Entry 5T08 (X-ray diffraction, 2.19 A resolution); this record covers chains C and F of the 6 polymer chains in the assembly.

[Chain C]
Protein: Hemagglutinin
Organism: H6N1 subtype
Reference sequence: A0A0J9X268 (A0A0J9X268_9INFA); residues -1 to 331 here correspond to UniProt positions 1-333 (UniProt number = residue number + 2)
Sequence (333 residues; numbered -1 to 331; the number before each row is that of its first residue; numbers below 1 keep their minus sign (Ala-1 is residue -1)):
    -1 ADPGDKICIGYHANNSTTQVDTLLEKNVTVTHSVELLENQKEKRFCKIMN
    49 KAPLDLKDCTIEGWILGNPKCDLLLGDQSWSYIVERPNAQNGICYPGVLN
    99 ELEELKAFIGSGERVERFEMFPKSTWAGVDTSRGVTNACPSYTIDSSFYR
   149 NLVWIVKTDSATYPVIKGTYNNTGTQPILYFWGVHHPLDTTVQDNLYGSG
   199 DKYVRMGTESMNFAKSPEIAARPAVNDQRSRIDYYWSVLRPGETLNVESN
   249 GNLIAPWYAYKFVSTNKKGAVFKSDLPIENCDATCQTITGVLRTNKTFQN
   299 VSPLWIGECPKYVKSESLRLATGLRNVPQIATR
Disordered / not traced: -1 to 1, 263-265, 330-331
Construct notes: engineered mutation Asp225 (Gly227 in A0A0J9X268)
Cystine bridges: Cys44-Cys279, Cys57-Cys69, Cys92-Cys137, Cys283-Cys307
From the paper describing this entry:
  - mutagenesis - A222K/G225D, G225D: increased binding to human-type receptors
  - mutagenesis - G225D: abolished binding to avian-type receptors
  - mutagenesis - G225D: increased binding to human trachea epithelium
  - mutagenesis - G225D: abolished binding to chicken trachea
  - mutagenesis - G225D: decreased stability
  - mutagenesis - L186P, L186S, Q226L: decreased binding to avian-type receptors

[Chain F]
Protein: Hemagglutinin HA2 chain
Organism: H6N1 subtype
Reference sequence: A0A0J9X267 (A0A0J9X267_9INFA); numbering as in UniProt (aligned over 1-180)
Sequence (180 residues; numbered 1 to 180; the number before each row is that of its first residue):
     1 GIFGAIAGFIEGGWTGMIDGWYGYHHENSQGSGYAADRESTQKAIDGITN
    51 KVNSIINKMNTQFEAVDHEFSNLERRIGNLNKRMEDGFLDVWTYNAELLV
   101 LLENERTLDLHDANVKNLYEKVKSQLRDNANDLGNGCFEFWHKCDNECME
   151 SVKNGTYDYPKYQKESKLNRQGIEGRLVPR
Disordered / not traced: 173-180
Cystine bridges: Cys144-Cys148

[Interface between chain C and chain F]
Residue-residue contacts (13):
  Glu99(C) - Leu73(F)
  Glu101(C) - Arg76(F)
  Glu102(C) - Asn72(F)
  Glu102(C) - Leu73(F)
  Glu102(C) - Glu74(F)  hydrogen bond (side chain-backbone)
  Glu102(C) - Arg75(F)  hydrogen bond (side chain-backbone)
  Glu102(C) - Arg76(F)  salt bridge
  Ala105(C) - Arg75(F)
  Ala105(C) - Arg76(F)
  Phe106(C) - Arg75(F)
  Ser109(C) - Arg75(F)
  Trp234(C) - Leu73(F)  hydrophobic
  Arg238(C) - Asn72(F)

[Overview]
8 residues of chain C and 5 residues of chain F are in contact; the contacts include 2 hydrogen bonds and 1
salt bridge. Polar pairs include Glu102(C)-Arg76(F), Glu102(C)-Glu74(F) and Glu102(C)-Arg75(F). The paper
reports that L186P, L186S and Q226L of chain C reduce binding to avian-type receptors; A222K/G225D and G225D
of chain C increase binding to human-type receptors.
Here chain C is Hemagglutinin and chain F is Hemagglutinin HA2 chain, both from H6N1 subtype. Entry 5T08
(Crystal structure of H6 hemagglutinin G225D mutant from Taiwan (2013) H6N1 influenza virus) was determined by
X-ray diffraction (same publication as 5T0B, 5T0D and 5T0E).
